Entry 6U4L (X-ray diffraction, 1.91 A resolution); this record covers chain A.

== Chain A ==
Name: Cysteine dioxygenase type 1
Source organism: Rattus norvegicus
Notes: EC 1.13.11.20
UniProt: P21816 (CDO1_RAT); residue numbers follow UniProt; this construct covers 1-200
Sequence (200 residues; row label = number of the first residue in the row):
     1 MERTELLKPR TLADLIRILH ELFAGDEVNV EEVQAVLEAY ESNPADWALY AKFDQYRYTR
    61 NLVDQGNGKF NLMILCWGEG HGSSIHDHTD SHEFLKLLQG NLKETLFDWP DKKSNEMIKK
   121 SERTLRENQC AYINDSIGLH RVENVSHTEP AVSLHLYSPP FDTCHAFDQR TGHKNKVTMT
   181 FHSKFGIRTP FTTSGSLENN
Not modelled in the structure: 1-5, 26-27, 190-200
Construct notes: conflict Asp46 (Glu in P21816); engineered mutation Glu93 (Cys in P21816)
Ion coordination: Fe ion: His86, His88, Glu93, His140 (together with acetate ion)
UniProt features mapped onto this chain:
  - binding site (Fe cation): His86, His88, His140
From the paper describing this entry:
  - Fe ion coordination: His86, His88, Glu93
  - conformationally variable residues: His86, His88, Tyr157

== Summary ==
His86, His88, Glu93 and His140 form the Fe ion site. From UniProt: 3 Fe cation-binding residues. The paper
reports Fe ion coordination by His86, His88 and Glu93; conformational variability at His86, His88 and Tyr157.
Chain A is Cysteine dioxygenase type 1 (Rattus norvegicus); the structure, cysteine dioxygenase variant -
C93E, was determined by X-ray diffraction (same publication as 6U4S and 6U4V).
